5JFM - chains B and D of the 4 polymer chains in the assembly; structure by X-ray diffraction, 2.52 A resolution.

== Chain B (and D) ==
Name: Aldehyde dehydrogenase
Source organism: Rhodopseudomonas palustris (strain BisB18)
Notes: chain D of this document is another copy of the same molecule, construct and numbering; everything in this record applies to it too
UniProtKB: Q21A49 (Q21A49_RHOPB); residues 61-524 here correspond to UniProt positions 1-464 (UniProt number = residue number - 60)
Sequence (524 residues; numbered 1 to 524; the number before each row is that of its first residue):
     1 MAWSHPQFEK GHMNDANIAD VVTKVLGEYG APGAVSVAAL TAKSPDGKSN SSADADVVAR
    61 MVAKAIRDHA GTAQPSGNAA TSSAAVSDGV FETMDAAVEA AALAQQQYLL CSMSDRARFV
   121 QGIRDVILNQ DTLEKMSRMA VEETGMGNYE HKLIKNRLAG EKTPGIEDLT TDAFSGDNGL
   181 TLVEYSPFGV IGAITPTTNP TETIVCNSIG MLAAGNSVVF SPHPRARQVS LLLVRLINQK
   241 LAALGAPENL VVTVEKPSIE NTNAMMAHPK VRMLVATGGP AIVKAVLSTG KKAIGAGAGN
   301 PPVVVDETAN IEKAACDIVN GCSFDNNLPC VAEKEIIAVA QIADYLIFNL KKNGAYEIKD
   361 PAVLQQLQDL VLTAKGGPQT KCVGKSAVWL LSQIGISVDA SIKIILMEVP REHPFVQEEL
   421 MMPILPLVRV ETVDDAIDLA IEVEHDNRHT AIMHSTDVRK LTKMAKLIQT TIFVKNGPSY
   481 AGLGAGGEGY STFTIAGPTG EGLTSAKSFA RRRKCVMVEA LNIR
Unresolved in the structure: 1-42, 55-84 (chain D: 1-85)
Sequence notes: initiating methionine (1); expression tag (2-60)
Ligand contacts: coenzyme A (COA): Ile194, Thr195, Pro196, Thr197, Thr198, Asn199, Thr203, Ser221, Pro222, His223, Pro224, Ser258, Ile259, Thr262, Thr277, Gly278, Gly279, Ala281, Ile282, Cys330, Thr380, Val383, Met421, Phe493

== How chain B and chain D interact ==
Pairs across the interface (128; chain B residue first):
  Lys48(B) - Thr308(D)
  Lys48(B) - Asp457(D)  salt bridge
  Lys48(B) - Arg459(D)  hydrogen bond (backbone-side chain)
  Ser49(B) - Arg459(D)  hydrogen bond (backbone-side chain)
  Asn50(B) - Arg459(D)  hydrogen bond
  Ser52(B) - Asp434(D)  hydrogen bond
  Ser52(B) - Lys460(D)  hydrogen bond
  Phe174(B) - Glu488(D)
  Gly176(B) - Glu488(D)
  Asp177(B) - Glu488(D)  hydrogen bond (backbone-side chain)
  Asn178(B) - Gly486(D)
  Asn178(B) - Gly487(D)
  Asn178(B) - Glu488(D)  hydrogen bond (backbone-side chain)
  Gly179(B) - Glu488(D)
  Thr181(B) - Glu488(D)  hydrogen bond (side chain-backbone)
  Ser186(B) - Gln469(D)  hydrogen bond
  Pro187(B) - Arg448(D)
  Pro187(B) - Gln469(D)
  Phe188(B) - Arg448(D)  hydrogen bond (backbone-side chain)
  Phe188(B) - Pro498(D)
  Phe188(B) - Thr499(D)
  Phe188(B) - Gly500(D)
  Arg272(B) - Asp446(D)  salt bridge
  Arg272(B) - Arg448(D)
  Lys284(B) - Gly290(D)
  Leu287(B) - Leu287(D)
  Leu287(B) - Thr289(D)
  Leu287(B) - Gly290(D)  hydrogen bond (backbone-backbone)
  Leu287(B) - Lys291(D)
  Ser288(B) - Ser288(D)
  Ser288(B) - Gly290(D)  hydrogen bond (side chain-backbone)
  Thr289(B) - Leu287(D)
  Gly290(B) - Lys284(D)
  Gly290(B) - Leu287(D)  hydrogen bond (backbone-backbone)
  Gly290(B) - Ser288(D)
  Lys291(B) - Leu287(D)
  Lys292(B) - Lys292(D)
  Lys292(B) - Pro498(D)
  Lys292(B) - Thr499(D)  hydrogen bond (side chain-backbone)
  Lys292(B) - Glu501(D)  salt bridge
  Lys313(B) - Glu519(D)
  Asp446(B) - Arg272(D)  salt bridge
  Arg448(B) - Phe188(D)
  Arg448(B) - Arg272(D)
  Arg448(B) - Arg511(D)  hydrogen bond (backbone-side chain)
  Ala465(B) - Arg513(D)  hydrogen bond (backbone-side chain)
  Gln469(B) - Ser186(D)
  Gln469(B) - Arg511(D)  hydrogen bond (backbone-side chain)
  Gln469(B) - Arg513(D)
  Thr470(B) - Arg513(D)  hydrogen bond (backbone-side chain)
  Thr471(B) - Arg511(D)  hydrogen bond
  Thr471(B) - Arg512(D)
  Thr471(B) - Arg513(D)
  Thr471(B) - Lys514(D)  hydrogen bond (backbone-backbone)
  Ile472(B) - Lys514(D)
  Phe473(B) - Lys514(D)  hydrogen bond (backbone-backbone)
  Phe473(B) - Cys515(D)
  Phe473(B) - Val516(D)  hydrogen bond (backbone-backbone)
  Val474(B) - Val516(D)
  Lys475(B) - Cys515(D)  hydrogen bond
  Lys475(B) - Val516(D)  hydrogen bond (backbone-backbone)
  Lys475(B) - Met517(D)
  Lys475(B) - Val518(D)  hydrogen bond (backbone-backbone)
  Asn476(B) - Val518(D)
  Gly477(B) - Val518(D)
  Ala481(B) - Val516(D)
  Ala481(B) - Val518(D)  hydrophobic
  Gly482(B) - Lys514(D)  hydrogen bond (backbone-side chain)
  Gly486(B) - Asn178(D)
  Gly486(B) - Val518(D)
  Gly487(B) - Asn178(D)
  Glu488(B) - Phe174(D)
  Glu488(B) - Gly176(D)
  Glu488(B) - Asp177(D)  hydrogen bond (side chain-backbone)
  Glu488(B) - Asn178(D)  hydrogen bond (side chain-backbone)
  Glu488(B) - Gly179(D)
  Glu488(B) - Thr181(D)  hydrogen bond (backbone-side chain)
  Glu488(B) - Lys514(D)
  Tyr490(B) - Arg512(D)  hydrogen bond
  Tyr490(B) - Lys514(D)
  Pro498(B) - Phe188(D)
  Pro498(B) - Lys292(D)
  Thr499(B) - Phe188(D)
  Thr499(B) - Lys292(D)  hydrogen bond (backbone-side chain)
  Gly500(B) - Phe188(D)
  Gly500(B) - Arg511(D)
  Gly500(B) - Arg512(D)  hydrogen bond (backbone-backbone)
  Glu501(B) - Lys292(D)  salt bridge
  Glu501(B) - Arg512(D)  hydrogen bond (backbone-side chain)
  Gly502(B) - Arg512(D)
  Leu503(B) - Arg512(D)  hydrogen bond (backbone-side chain)
  Leu503(B) - Lys514(D)
  Arg511(B) - Arg448(D)  hydrogen bond (side chain-backbone)
  Arg511(B) - Gln469(D)  hydrogen bond (side chain-backbone)
  Arg511(B) - Thr471(D)  hydrogen bond
  Arg511(B) - Gly500(D)
  Arg512(B) - Thr471(D)
  Arg512(B) - Tyr490(D)  hydrogen bond
  Arg512(B) - Gly500(D)  hydrogen bond (backbone-backbone)
  Arg512(B) - Glu501(D)  hydrogen bond (side chain-backbone)
  Arg512(B) - Gly502(D)
  Arg512(B) - Leu503(D)  hydrogen bond (side chain-backbone)
  Arg513(B) - Ala465(D)  hydrogen bond (side chain-backbone)
  Arg513(B) - Gln469(D)
  Arg513(B) - Thr470(D)  hydrogen bond (side chain-backbone)
  Arg513(B) - Thr471(D)
  Lys514(B) - Thr471(D)  hydrogen bond (backbone-backbone)
  Lys514(B) - Ile472(D)
  Lys514(B) - Phe473(D)  hydrogen bond (backbone-backbone)
  Lys514(B) - Gly482(D)  hydrogen bond (side chain-backbone)
  Lys514(B) - Glu488(D)
  Lys514(B) - Tyr490(D)  hydrogen bond (side chain-backbone)
  Lys514(B) - Leu503(D)
  Cys515(B) - Phe473(D)
  Cys515(B) - Lys475(D)  hydrogen bond
  Val516(B) - Phe473(D)  hydrogen bond (backbone-backbone)
  Val516(B) - Val474(D)
  Val516(B) - Lys475(D)  hydrogen bond (backbone-backbone)
  Val516(B) - Ala481(D)
  Val516(B) - Gly487(D)
  Met517(B) - Lys475(D)
  Val518(B) - Val474(D)  hydrophobic
  Val518(B) - Lys475(D)  hydrogen bond (backbone-backbone)
  Val518(B) - Asn476(D)
  Val518(B) - Gly477(D)
  Val518(B) - Ala481(D)  hydrophobic
  Val518(B) - Gly486(D)
  Glu519(B) - Lys313(D)  salt bridge
Other interface residues (no listed pair), chain B (65 interface residues in all): Ser175, Leu180, Leu461, Lys466, Leu483, Gly484, Gly489, Thr504, Ser508, Ala510
Other interface residues (no listed pair), chain D (66 interface residues in all): Leu109, Ser175, Leu180, Pro187, Leu461, Leu483, Gly484, Gly489, Gly497, Ser508, Ala510

== Summary ==
Chain B and chain D form an interface of 65 and 66 residues respectively, with 51 hydrogen bonds and 6 salt
bridges. Polar pairs include Lys48(B)-Asp457(D), Arg272(B)-Asp446(D) and Lys292(B)-Glu501(D). Chain B binds
coenzyme A.
Chain B and chain D are both Aldehyde dehydrogenase (Rhodopseudomonas palustris (strain BisB18)); the
structure, Crystal structure of Rhodopseudomonas palustris propionaldehyde dehydrogenase with bound
propionyl-CoA, was determined by X-ray diffraction (same publication as 5JFL and 5JFN).
